PDB entry 8TF2 | electron microscopy, 2.57 A resolution | chains A and B of the 4 polymer chains in the assembly

# Chain A (and B)
Name: Transient receptor potential cation channel subfamily V member 5
Source organism: Oryctolagus cuniculus
Notes: chain B of this document is another copy of the same molecule, construct and numbering; everything in this record applies to it too
UniProtKB: Q9XSM3 (TRPV5_RABIT); numbering as in UniProt (aligned over 1-730)
Amino-acid sequence (739 residues; row label = number of the first residue in the row):
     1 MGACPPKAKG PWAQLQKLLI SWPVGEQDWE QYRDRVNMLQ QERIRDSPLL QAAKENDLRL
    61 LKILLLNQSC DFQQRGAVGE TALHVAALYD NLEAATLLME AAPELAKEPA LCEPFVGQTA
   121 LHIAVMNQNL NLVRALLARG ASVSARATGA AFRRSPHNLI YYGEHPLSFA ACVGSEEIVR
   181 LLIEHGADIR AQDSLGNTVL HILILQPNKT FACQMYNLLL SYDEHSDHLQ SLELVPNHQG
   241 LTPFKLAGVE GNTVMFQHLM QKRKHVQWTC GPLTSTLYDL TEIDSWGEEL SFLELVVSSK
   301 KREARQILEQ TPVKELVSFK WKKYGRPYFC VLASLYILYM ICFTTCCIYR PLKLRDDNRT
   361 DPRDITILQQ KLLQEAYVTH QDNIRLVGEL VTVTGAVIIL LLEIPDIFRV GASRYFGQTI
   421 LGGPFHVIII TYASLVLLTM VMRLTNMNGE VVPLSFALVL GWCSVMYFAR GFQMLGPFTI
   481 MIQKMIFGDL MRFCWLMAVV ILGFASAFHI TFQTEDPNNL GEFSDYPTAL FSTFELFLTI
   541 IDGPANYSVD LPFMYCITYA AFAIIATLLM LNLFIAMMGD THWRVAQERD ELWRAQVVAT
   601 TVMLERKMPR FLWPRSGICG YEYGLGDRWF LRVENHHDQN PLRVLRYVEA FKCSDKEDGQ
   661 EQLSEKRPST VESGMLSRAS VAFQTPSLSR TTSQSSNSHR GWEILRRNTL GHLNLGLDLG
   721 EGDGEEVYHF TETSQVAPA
Not modelled in the structure: 1-27, 68-70, 225-229, 638-739
Construct notes: expression tag (731-739)
Residues lining bound ligands:
  - palmitoyl-linoleoyl phosphatidylcholine (CPL; 1-palmitoyl-2-linoleoyl-sn-glycero-3-phosphocholine), molecule 1: Arg-326, Cys-330, Ala-333, Ser-334, Ile-337, Val-465, Met-466, Phe-468, Ala-469, Phe-472, Leu-475
  - palmitoyl-linoleoyl phosphatidylcholine (CPL), molecule 2: Ile-337, Ile-341, Thr-344, Thr-345, Ile-348, Tyr-349, Trp-462, Val-465
  - palmitoyl-linoleoyl phosphatidylcholine (CPL), molecule 3: Phe-343, Cys-346, Cys-347, Leu-373, Tyr-377, Leu-386, Glu-389, Thr-392, Val-393, Val-436, Thr-439, Met-440, Arg-443, Leu-444, Leu-454
  - palmitoyl-linoleoyl phosphatidylcholine (CPL), molecule 4: Phe-472, Gln-473, Met-474, Leu-475
  - palmitoyl-linoleoyl phosphatidylcholine (CPL), molecule 5: Trp-495, Val-499, Leu-502, His-509, Asp-525, Tyr-526, Pro-527, Leu-530
  - ergosterol (ERG), molecule 1: Pro-424, Phe-425, Ile-428, Phe-456, Val-459, Leu-460, Cys-463, Met-466, Thr-479, Ile-482, Gln-483, Ile-486
  - ergosterol (ERG), molecule 2: Cys-494, Met-497, Ala-498, Ile-501, Pro-527, Leu-530, Phe-531, Phe-534
  - ergosterol (ERG), molecule 3: Phe-504, Ile-557, Thr-558, Ala-561, Ile-565
  - ergosterol (ERG), molecule 4: Phe-553, Cys-556, Ile-557, Ala-560, Ile-564
Curated features (UniProtKB/Swiss-Prot):
  - region: Val-598 to Val-602 (Interaction with S100A10), Ala-650 to Cys-653 (Involved in Ca(2+)-dependent inactivation), Gly-701 to Phe-730 (Involved in Ca(2+)-dependent inactivation)
  - binding site (Ca(2+)): Asp-542
  - modified residue: Thr-685 (Phosphothreonine), Ser-689 (Phosphoserine)
  - glycosylation: Asn-358 (N-linked (GlcNAc...) asparagine)
  - mutagenesis: Phe-425 (F425A: Decreased inhibition by the synthetic drug econazole), Glu-535 (E535A: Minor effects on Ca(2+) permeation), Asp-542 (D542A: Abolishes Ca(2+) permeation and Ca(2+)-dependent current decay; no effect on monovalent cations permeation; D542E/N/M: Attenuates Ca(2+) permeation and Ca(2+)-dependent current decay ...), Asp-550 (D550A: Minor effects on Ca(2+) permeation)

# How chain A and chain B interact
Contacting residue pairs (140):
  Glu-30(A) / Lys-322(B)  salt bridge
  Gln-31(A) / Phe-319(B)
  Gln-31(A) / Lys-323(B)  hydrogen bond
  Arg-33(A) / Arg-632(B)
  Asp-34(A) / Arg-632(B)  salt bridge
  Arg-35(A) / Glu-622(B)  salt bridge
  Arg-35(A) / Tyr-623(B)  hydrogen bond
  Asn-37(A) / Trp-268(B)  hydrogen bond
  Asn-37(A) / Arg-632(B)
  Met-38(A) / Gln-267(B)  hydrogen bond
  Met-38(A) / Leu-277(B)  hydrophobic
  Met-38(A) / Ile-618(B)  hydrophobic
  Met-38(A) / Tyr-623(B)  hydrophobic
  Met-38(A) / Leu-625(B)  hydrophobic
  Leu-39(A) / Tyr-623(B)  hydrophobic
  Gln-41(A) / Gln-267(B)
  Gln-41(A) / Trp-268(B)
  Glu-42(A) / Glu-622(B)
  Glu-42(A) / Tyr-623(B)
  Glu-42(A) / Gly-624(B)
  Arg-45(A) / Tyr-623(B)  hydrogen bond (side chain-backbone)
  Arg-45(A) / Leu-625(B)
  Leu-88(A) / Thr-269(B)
  Leu-88(A) / Cys-270(B)  hydrophobic
  Tyr-89(A) / Gln-267(B)  hydrogen bond (side chain-backbone)
  Tyr-89(A) / Trp-268(B)
  Met-126(A) / Cys-270(B)
  Met-126(A) / Gly-271(B)
  Met-126(A) / Pro-272(B)
  Asn-127(A) / Thr-269(B)
  Asn-127(A) / Cys-270(B)
  Asn-127(A) / Gly-271(B)  hydrogen bond (side chain-backbone)
  Leu-159(A) / Leu-273(B)  hydrophobic
  Leu-159(A) / Glu-634(B)
  Leu-159(A) / Asn-635(B)
  Leu-159(A) / His-636(B)
  Ile-160(A) / Pro-272(B)  hydrophobic
  Ile-160(A) / Leu-273(B)  hydrophobic
  Ile-160(A) / His-636(B)
  Tyr-162(A) / Pro-272(B)
  Met-491(A) / Met-474(B)  hydrophobic
  Arg-492(A) / Met-474(B)  hydrogen bond (side chain-backbone)
  Arg-492(A) / Leu-475(B)
  Arg-492(A) / Phe-478(B)
  Phe-493(A) / Phe-478(B)  hydrophobic
  Trp-495(A) / Met-474(B)
  Trp-495(A) / Leu-475(B)  hydrophobic
  Leu-496(A) / Phe-478(B)  hydrophobic
  Leu-496(A) / Thr-479(B)
  Leu-496(A) / Ile-482(B)  hydrophobic
  Val-499(A) / Trp-462(B)
  Val-499(A) / Met-466(B)  hydrophobic
  Leu-502(A) / Trp-462(B)  hydrophobic
  Gly-503(A) / Leu-458(B)
  Gly-503(A) / Trp-462(B)
  Phe-504(A) / Val-459(B)  hydrophobic
  Ser-506(A) / Thr-344(B)
  Ser-506(A) / Leu-458(B)
  Ala-507(A) / Ser-455(B)
  Ala-507(A) / Leu-458(B)
  Ala-507(A) / Val-459(B)  hydrophobic
  His-509(A) / Ile-348(B)
  Ile-510(A) / Cys-347(B)
  Ile-510(A) / Arg-350(B)  hydrogen bond (backbone-side chain)
  Ile-510(A) / Leu-454(B)  hydrophobic
  Ile-510(A) / Ser-455(B)
  Ile-510(A) / Leu-458(B)  hydrophobic
  Thr-511(A) / Val-451(B)
  Thr-511(A) / Ser-455(B)
  Gln-513(A) / Cys-347(B)  hydrogen bond (side chain-backbone)
  Gln-513(A) / Ile-348(B)  hydrogen bond (side chain-backbone)
  Gln-513(A) / Arg-350(B)  hydrogen bond
  Gln-513(A) / Leu-352(B)
  Gln-513(A) / Leu-368(B)
  Thr-514(A) / Leu-352(B)
  Thr-514(A) / Thr-366(B)
  Thr-514(A) / Ile-367(B)  hydrogen bond (backbone-backbone)
  Thr-514(A) / Leu-368(B)  hydrogen bond (backbone-backbone)
  Glu-515(A) / Ile-365(B)
  Glu-515(A) / Thr-366(B)  hydrogen bond
  Glu-515(A) / Ile-367(B)
  Asp-516(A) / Arg-359(B)  salt bridge
  Asp-516(A) / Ile-365(B)  hydrogen bond (backbone-backbone)
  Asp-516(A) / Ile-367(B)
  Pro-517(A) / Ile-367(B)
  Asn-519(A) / Ile-365(B)
  Tyr-526(A) / Thr-344(B)
  Tyr-526(A) / Ile-348(B)  hydrophobic
  Asp-542(A) / Ile-540(B)
  Asp-542(A) / Asp-542(B)
  Gly-543(A) / Ile-540(B)  hydrogen bond (backbone-backbone)
  Gly-543(A) / Ile-541(B)
  Tyr-547(A) / Arg-363(B)  hydrogen bond (backbone-side chain)
  Tyr-547(A) / Gly-521(B)
  Tyr-547(A) / Glu-522(B)
  Tyr-547(A) / Thr-528(B)
  Tyr-547(A) / Ser-532(B)
  Ser-548(A) / Arg-363(B)
  Val-549(A) / Arg-363(B)  hydrogen bond (backbone-side chain)
  Val-549(A) / Ile-365(B)  hydrophobic
  Asp-550(A) / Arg-363(B)  salt bridge
  Asp-550(A) / Ile-365(B)
  Phe-553(A) / Val-452(B)  hydrophobic
  Met-554(A) / Val-452(B)  hydrophobic
  Met-554(A) / Ser-455(B)
  Met-554(A) / Phe-456(B)  hydrophobic
  Cys-556(A) / Phe-531(B)
  Tyr-559(A) / Phe-531(B)  hydrophobic
  Tyr-559(A) / Glu-535(B)
  Tyr-559(A) / Ile-540(B)
  Ala-560(A) / Phe-534(B)
  Ala-563(A) / Phe-534(B)  hydrophobic
  Ala-563(A) / Leu-538(B)  hydrophobic
  Ala-563(A) / Ile-540(B)  hydrophobic
  Ile-564(A) / Phe-534(B)  hydrophobic
  Thr-567(A) / Ile-540(B)
  Leu-568(A) / Leu-490(B)  hydrophobic
  Leu-568(A) / Phe-493(B)  hydrophobic
  Leu-568(A) / Met-497(B)  hydrophobic
  Leu-568(A) / Leu-538(B)  hydrophobic
  Leu-568(A) / Leu-571(B)  hydrophobic
  Leu-568(A) / Phe-574(B)
  Leu-569(A) / Met-485(B)  hydrophobic
  Leu-569(A) / Ile-486(B)  hydrophobic
  Leu-569(A) / Met-578(B)  hydrophobic
  Asn-572(A) / Phe-574(B)
  Asn-572(A) / Ile-575(B)
  Leu-573(A) / Ile-482(B)  hydrophobic
  Leu-573(A) / Met-485(B)  hydrophobic
  Leu-573(A) / Met-578(B)
  Leu-573(A) / His-582(B)
  Ile-575(A) / Ile-575(B)  hydrophobic
  Ala-576(A) / Met-578(B)
  Ala-576(A) / Gly-579(B)
  Met-577(A) / Phe-478(B)  hydrophobic
  Met-577(A) / His-582(B)
  Asp-580(A) / His-582(B)  salt bridge
  Asp-580(A) / Trp-583(B)
  Asp-580(A) / Ala-586(B)
  Arg-584(A) / Ala-586(B)
Interface residues without a listed pair, chain A (71 interface residues in all): Lys-54, Ile-123, Val-500, Thr-539, Leu-551, Ile-557, Thr-558, Met-570, Trp-583
Interface residues without a listed pair, chain B (77 interface residues in all): Ser-275, Asp-361, Gln-369, Cys-463, Val-465, Ala-469, Met-481, Cys-494

# Summary
71 residues of chain A face 77 of chain B across their interface, with 19 hydrogen bonds and 6 salt bridges.
Polar contacts include Glu-30(A)/Lys-322(B), Asp-34(A)/Arg-632(B) and Arg-35(A)/Glu-622(B). Bound to chain A:
4 copies of ergosterol and 5 copies of palmitoyl-linoleoyl phosphatidylcholine.
Both chains are Transient receptor potential cation channel subfamily V member 5 (Oryctolagus cuniculus).
Entry 8TF2 (Wildtype rabbit TRPV5 into nanodiscs in Apo state) was determined by electron microscopy (same
publication as 8TF3 and 8TF4).
